3KYC - chains B and D of the 3 polymer chains in the assembly; structure by X-ray diffraction, 2.45 A resolution.

== Chain B ==
Name: SUMO-activating enzyme subunit 2
Organism: Homo sapiens
Notes: EC 6.3.2.-
UniProt: Q9UBT2 (SAE2_HUMAN); residues 1-640 here = UniProt positions 1-640
Chain sequence (660 residues; numbered -19 to 640; the number before each row is that of its first residue; numbers below 1 keep their minus sign (Met-19 is residue -19)):
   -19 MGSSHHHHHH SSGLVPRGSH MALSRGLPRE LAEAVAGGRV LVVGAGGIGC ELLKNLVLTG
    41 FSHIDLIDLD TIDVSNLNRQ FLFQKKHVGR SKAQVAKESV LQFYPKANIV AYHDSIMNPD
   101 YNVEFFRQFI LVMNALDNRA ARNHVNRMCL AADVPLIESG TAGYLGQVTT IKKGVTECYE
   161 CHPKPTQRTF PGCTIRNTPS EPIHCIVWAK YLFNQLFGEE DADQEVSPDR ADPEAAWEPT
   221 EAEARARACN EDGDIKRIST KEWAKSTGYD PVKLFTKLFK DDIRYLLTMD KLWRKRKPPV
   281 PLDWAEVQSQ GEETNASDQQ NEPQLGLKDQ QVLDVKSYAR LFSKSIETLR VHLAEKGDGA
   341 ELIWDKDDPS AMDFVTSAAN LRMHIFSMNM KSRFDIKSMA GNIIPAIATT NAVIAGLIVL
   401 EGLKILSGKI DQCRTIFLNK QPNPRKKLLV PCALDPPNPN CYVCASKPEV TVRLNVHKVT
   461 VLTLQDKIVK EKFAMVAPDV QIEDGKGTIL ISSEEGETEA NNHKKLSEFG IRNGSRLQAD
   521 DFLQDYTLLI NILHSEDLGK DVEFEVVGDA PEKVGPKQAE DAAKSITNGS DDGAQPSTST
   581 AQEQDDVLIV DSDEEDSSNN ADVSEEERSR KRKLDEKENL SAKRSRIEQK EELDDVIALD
Not modelled in the structure: -19 to 4, 218-234, 292-304, 549-606
Differences from the reference sequence: expression tag (-19 to 0); variant Cys229 (Ser in Q9UBT2)
UniProt features mapped onto this chain:
  - active site: Cys173 (Glycyl thioester intermediate)
  - binding site (ATP): Gly24 to Gly29, Asp48, Asn56 to Arg59, Lys72, Ser95, Ile96, Asp117 to Arg122
  - binding site (Zn(2+)): Cys158, Cys161, Cys441, Cys444
  - modified residue: Ser207 (Phosphoserine), Lys271 (N6-acetyllysine), Ser507 (Phosphoserine), Ser592 (Phosphoserine), Lys613 (N6-acetyllysine)
  - cross-link (Glycyl lysine isopeptide (Lys-Gly)): Lys164 (interchain with G-Cter in SUMO1), Lys190 (interchain with G-Cter in SUMO), Lys236 (interchain with G-Cter in SUMO1), Lys257 (interchain with G-Cter in SUMO), Lys271 (interchain with G-Cter in SUMO), Lys275 (interchain with G-Cter in SUMO), Lys371 (interchain with G-Cter in SUMO2), Lys420 (interchain with G-Cter in SUMO1), Lys540 (interchain with G-Cter in SUMO2), Lys611 (interchain with G-Cter in SUMO), Lys613 (interchain with G-Cter in SUMO), Lys617 (interchain with G-Cter in SUMO), Lys623 (interchain with G-Cter in SUMO)
  - natural variant: Gly24 (G24V: In ACCES), Asn56 (N56T: In ACCES), Arg122 to Asp640 (deletion: In ACCES), Arg122 (R122G: In ACCES), Leu267 to Asp640 (deletion: In ACCES), Glu483 (E483K: In ACCES)
  - mutagenesis: Asn56 (N56A: Abolishes ATP-dependent activation of SUMO proteins), Leu57 (L57A: Strongly reduces ATP-dependent activation of SUMO proteins), Arg59 (R59A: Strongly reduces ATP-dependent activation of SUMO proteins), Lys72 (K72A: Abolishes ATP-dependent activation of SUMO proteins), Asp117 (D117A: Abolishes ATP-dependent activation of SUMO proteins), Cys173 (C173A: Loss of enzyme activity), Thr174 (T174A: Slightly reduced enzyme activity), His184 (H184Q: No effect on enzyme activity), Ile235 (I235A: Strongly reduced interaction with UBE2I; when associated with A-238), Ile238 (I238A: Strongly reduced interaction with UBE2I; when associated with A-235), Asp484 (Strongly reduced interaction with UBE2I), Gly485 (G485GGGG: Strongly reduced interaction with UBE2I)
Ion coordination: Zn2+: Cys158, Cys161, Cys441, Cys444
Ligand contacts: 5'-deoxy-5'-(sulfamoylamino)adenosine (JZU): Gly24, Ala25, Gly26, Gly27, Ile47, Asp48, Leu49, Asp50, Arg59, Gln60, Lys72, Asp94, Ser95, Ile96, Met97, Ala115, Leu116, Asp117, Asn118, Ala121
From the paper describing this entry:
  - binding site for 5'-deoxy-5'-(sulfamoylamino)adenosine: Gly27, Lys72
  - mutagenesis - N56A, L57A, R59A, K72A: decreased catalytic activity on adenylation
  - mutagenesis - D50A: abolished catalytic activity on SUMO1
  - mutagenesis - D50A, D50E, R176A, G381P/N382P, N382P: unchanged catalytic activity on adenylation
  - mutagenesis - D50E, R176A: decreased catalytic activity
  - mutagenesis - D117A: abolished catalytic activity on adenylation
  - mutagenesis - K164A, P165G, T166V, R168P, F170A, P171A, I175A, N177D: unchanged catalytic activity
  - mutagenesis - N382P: decreased catalytic activity on SUMO1
  - catalytic residues: Cys173
  - mutagenesis - N56A, L57A: unchanged catalytic activity on SUMO1-AVSN
  - mutagenesis - R59A, K72A: decreased catalytic activity on SUMO1-AVSN
  - mutagenesis - D117A, R176A: decreased catalytic activity (cross-linking activity)
  - mutagenesis - D117A/R176A: unchanged catalytic activity (cross-linking assay)
  - mutagenesis - G381P/N382P: abolished catalytic activity on SUMO1-AVSN

== Chain D ==
Name: Small ubiquitin-related modifier 1
Organism: Homo sapiens
UniProt: P63165 (SUMO1_HUMAN); residues 1-97 here = UniProt positions 1-97
Chain sequence (97 residues; row label = number of the first residue in the row):
     1 MSDQEAKPST EDLGDKKEGE YIKLKVIGQD SSEIHFKVKM TTHLKKLKES YCQRQGVPMN
    61 SLRFLFEGQR IADNHTPKEL GMEEEDVIEV YQEQCGG
Not modelled in the structure: 1-18
Differences from the reference sequence: engineered mutation Cys95 (Thr in P63165)
UniProt features mapped onto this chain:
  - region ((Microbial infection) Interaction with Tula hantavirus): Lys16 to Lys25, Lys37 to Met40
  - site: Phe36 (Interaction with PIAS2)
  - modified residue: Ser2 (N-acetylserine), Ser9 (Phosphoserine), Ser32 (Phosphoserine)
  - cross-link: Lys7 (Glycyl lysine isopeptide (Lys-Gly) (interchain with G-Cter in SUMO1)), Lys16 (Glycyl lysine isopeptide (Lys-Gly) (interchain with G-Cter in SUMO2)), Lys17 (Glycyl lysine isopeptide (Lys-Gly) (interchain with G-Cter in SUMO2)), Lys23 (Glycyl lysine isopeptide (Lys-Gly) (interchain with G-Cter in SUMO2)), Lys25 (Glycyl lysine isopeptide (Lys-Gly) (interchain with G-Cter in SUMO1)), Lys37 (Glycyl lysine isopeptide (Lys-Gly) (interchain with G-Cter in SUMO2)), Lys39 (Glycyl lysine isopeptide (Lys-Gly) (interchain with G-Cter in SUMO2)), Lys45 (Glycyl lysine isopeptide (Lys-Gly) (interchain with G-Cter in SUMO2)), Lys46 (Glycyl lysine isopeptide (Lys-Gly) (interchain with G-Cter in SUMO2)), Gly97 (Glycyl lysine isopeptide (Gly-Lys) (interchain with K-? in acceptor proteins))
  - mutagenesis: Phe36 (F36A: Abolishes binding to PIAS2), Gly97 (G97A: Abolishes sumoylation of ZBED1)
Glycans and other covalent adducts: 5'-deoxy-5'-(sulfamoylamino)adenosine (JZU) linked to Gly97

== Interface between chain B and chain D ==
Pairs across the interface (78; chain B residue first):
  Gly27(B) - Gly97(D)
  Ile28(B) - Gly97(D)  hydrogen bond (backbone-backbone)
  Ala115(B) - Gly97(D)
  Leu116(B) - Gly96(D)
  Leu116(B) - Gly97(D)
  Asp117(B) - Cys95(D)
  Asn118(B) - Cys95(D)
  Arg119(B) - Cys95(D)  hydrogen bond
  Arg122(B) - Cys95(D)  hydrogen bond (side chain-backbone)
  Arg122(B) - Gly96(D)  hydrogen bond (side chain-backbone)
  Gly140(B) - Gln94(D)
  Gly140(B) - Gly96(D)
  Thr141(B) - Gln94(D)
  Thr141(B) - Gly96(D)  hydrogen bond (backbone-backbone)
  Thr141(B) - Gly97(D)
  Ala142(B) - Gln94(D)
  Leu145(B) - Gln29(D)
  Leu145(B) - Gln92(D)
  Leu145(B) - Gln94(D)
  Gly146(B) - Gln94(D)
  Gln147(B) - Glu93(D)
  Gln147(B) - Gln94(D)  hydrogen bond (side chain-backbone)
  Glu157(B) - Arg70(D)  salt bridge
  His162(B) - Arg70(D)  hydrogen bond
  Pro163(B) - Asn60(D)
  Lys164(B) - Asn60(D)
  Pro165(B) - Asn60(D)
  Pro165(B) - Ser61(D)
  Phe417(B) - Arg63(D)
  Phe417(B) - Tyr91(D)  hydrophobic
  Leu418(B) - Gln29(D)  hydrogen bond (backbone-side chain)
  Asn419(B) - Gln29(D)
  Asn419(B) - Tyr91(D)
  Lys420(B) - Gln29(D)  hydrogen bond (backbone-backbone)
  Gln421(B) - Gln29(D)
  Gln421(B) - Ser31(D)
  Asn423(B) - Glu89(D)
  Asn423(B) - Tyr91(D)
  Pro424(B) - Ile27(D)  hydrophobic
  Pro424(B) - Glu89(D)
  Arg425(B) - Glu89(D)  salt bridge
  Val430(B) - Tyr91(D)
  Cys432(B) - Arg63(D)
  Cys432(B) - Leu65(D)  hydrophobic
  Cys432(B) - Gly68(D)
  Asp435(B) - Arg70(D)  salt bridge
  Lys630(B) - Gly19(D)  hydrogen bond (side chain-backbone)
  Lys630(B) - Glu20(D)
  Glu631(B) - Lys39(D)
  Glu632(B) - Lys39(D)  hydrogen bond (backbone-side chain)
  Glu632(B) - Thr41(D)
  Leu633(B) - Lys39(D)
  Leu633(B) - Thr41(D)  hydrogen bond (backbone-side chain)
  Leu633(B) - Thr42(D)
  Asp634(B) - Thr42(D)
  Asp634(B) - His43(D)  hydrogen bond (side chain-backbone)
  Asp634(B) - Lys46(D)  salt bridge
  Asp635(B) - Tyr21(D)  hydrogen bond
  Asp635(B) - Lys37(D)
  Asp635(B) - Val38(D)
  Asp635(B) - Lys39(D)  hydrogen bond (backbone-backbone)
  Asp635(B) - Thr42(D)  hydrogen bond (backbone-side chain)
  Val636(B) - Phe36(D)  hydrophobic
  Val636(B) - Lys37(D)
  Val636(B) - Thr42(D)
  Val636(B) - Leu47(D)
  Val636(B) - Ser50(D)
  Ile637(B) - Phe36(D)
  Ile637(B) - Lys37(D)  hydrogen bond (backbone-backbone)
  Ala638(B) - His35(D)
  Ala638(B) - Phe36(D)  hydrophobic
  Leu639(B) - Lys23(D)
  Leu639(B) - His35(D)  hydrogen bond (backbone-backbone)
  Leu639(B) - Lys37(D)
  Leu639(B) - Arg54(D)  hydrogen bond (backbone-side chain)
  Asp640(B) - Glu33(D)
  Asp640(B) - His35(D)  salt bridge
  Asp640(B) - Arg54(D)  salt bridge
Other interface residues (no listed pair), chain B (48 interface residues in all): Gly26, Ser139, Ile384, Asn391, Thr415, Ala433, Ile627
Other interface residues (no listed pair), chain D (37 interface residues in all): Ile34, Gln69, Val87
Interface features reported in the paper:
  - pairs named by the authors: Ile28(B)-Gly97(D) (backbone contact)
  - interface residues, chain B: Glu632(B)

== Overview ==
The interface between chain B and chain D involves 48 residues on one side and 37 on the other; the contacts
include 19 hydrogen bonds and 6 salt bridges. Among the polar pairs are Glu157(B)-Arg70(D), Arg425(B)-Glu89(D)
and Asp435(B)-Arg70(D). The authors report a backbone contact between Ile28(B) and Gly97(D). The paper reports
the catalytic residue Cys173(B); N56A, L57A and R59A of chain B, among others, reduce catalytic activity on
adenylation; 19 substitutions were tested in all.
Here chain B is SUMO-activating enzyme subunit 2 and chain D is Small ubiquitin-related modifier 1, both from
Homo sapiens. Entry 3KYC (Human SUMO E1 complex with a SUMO1-AMP mimic) was determined by X-ray diffraction,
deposited together with 3KYD.
